PDB entry 2DXB | X-ray diffraction, 2.25 A resolution | chains D and E of the 12 polymer chains in the assembly

== Chain D ==
Name: Thiocyanate hydrolase subunit alpha
Source organism: Thiobacillus thioparus
Notes: EC 3.5.5.8
Reference sequence: O66187 (SCNA_THITI); residues 1-126 here correspond to UniProt positions 0-125 (UniProt number = residue number - 1)
Chain sequence (126 residues; each row starts with the number of its first residue):
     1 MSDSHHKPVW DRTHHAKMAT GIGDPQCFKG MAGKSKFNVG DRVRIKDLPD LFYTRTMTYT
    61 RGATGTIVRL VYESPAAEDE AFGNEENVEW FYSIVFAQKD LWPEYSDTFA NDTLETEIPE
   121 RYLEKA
Disordered / not traced: 1-7

== Chain E ==
Name: Thiocyanate hydrolase subunit beta
Source organism: Thiobacillus thioparus
Notes: EC 3.5.5.8
Reference sequence: O66186 (SCNB_THITI); residues 1-157 here correspond to UniProt positions 0-156 (UniProt number = residue number - 1)
Chain sequence (157 residues; row label = number of the first residue in the row):
     1 MSSSIREEVH RHLGTVALMQ PALHQQTHAP APTEITHTLF RAYTRVPHDV GGEADVPIEY
    61 HEKEEEIWEL NTFATCECLA WRGVWTAEER RRKQNCDVGQ TVYLGMPYYG RWLLTAARIL
   121 VDKQFVTLTE LHNKIVEMRE RVASGQGLGE YLPPKAK
Disordered / not traced: 1-3, 155-157

== Interface between chain D and chain E ==
Pairs across the interface (36; chain D residue first):
  Pro-8(D) with Gln-124(E)
  Trp-10(D) with Lys-123(E), hydrogen bond (side chain-backbone)
  Arg-12(D) with Arg-82(E); Gly-83(E); Phe-125(E)
  Asp-47(D) with Arg-41(E), salt bridge
  Asp-50(D) with Thr-44(E); Val-46(E)
  Leu-51(D) with Thr-44(E)
  Phe-52(D) with Val-46(E)
  Tyr-53(D) with Val-46(E), hydrophobic; His-48(E); Glu-88(E), hydrogen bond; Arg-91(E); Arg-92(E); Cys-96(E), hydrophobic
  Thr-54(D) with Val-46(E); His-48(E), hydrogen bond (backbone-side chain)
  Arg-55(D) with His-48(E); Glu-88(E), salt bridge; Arg-91(E)
  Met-57(D) with Asp-49(E)
  Thr-58(D) with Arg-41(E); Asp-49(E), hydrogen bond
  Tyr-59(D) with Gly-51(E)
  Ala-77(D) with Glu-88(E)
  Glu-80(D) with Thr-86(E); Glu-88(E); Glu-89(E)
  Ala-81(D) with Glu-88(E); Glu-89(E); Arg-92(E), hydrogen bond (backbone-side chain)
  Phe-82(D) with Arg-92(E)
  Gly-83(D) with Glu-89(E), hydrogen bond (backbone-side chain)
  Glu-85(D) with Thr-86(E)
  Trp-102(D) with Gly-52(E)
Also at the interface, not in a pair above, chain D (22 interface residues in all): Asp-11, Arg-61
Also at the interface, not in a pair above, chain E (20 interface residues in all): Arg-45, Val-84

== Summary ==
Chain D and chain E form an interface of 22 and 20 residues respectively; the contacts include 6 hydrogen
bonds and 2 salt bridges. Polar contacts include Asp-47(D)/Arg-41(E), Arg-55(D)/Glu-88(E) and
Trp-10(D)/Lys-123(E).
Here chain D is Thiocyanate hydrolase subunit alpha and chain E is Thiocyanate hydrolase subunit beta, both
from Thiobacillus thioparus. Entry 2DXB (Recombinant thiocyanate hydrolase comprising partially-modified
cobalt centers) was determined by X-ray diffraction together with 2ZZD and 2DXC from the same study.
